PDB entry 4A6D | X-ray diffraction, 2.40 A resolution | chain A

== Chain A ==
Protein: Hydroxyindole O-methyltransferase
Organism: Homo sapiens
Notes: EC 2.1.1.4
UniProtKB: P46597 (HIOM_HUMAN); residue numbers follow UniProt; this construct covers 1-345
Sequence (353 residues; row label = number of the first residue in the row):
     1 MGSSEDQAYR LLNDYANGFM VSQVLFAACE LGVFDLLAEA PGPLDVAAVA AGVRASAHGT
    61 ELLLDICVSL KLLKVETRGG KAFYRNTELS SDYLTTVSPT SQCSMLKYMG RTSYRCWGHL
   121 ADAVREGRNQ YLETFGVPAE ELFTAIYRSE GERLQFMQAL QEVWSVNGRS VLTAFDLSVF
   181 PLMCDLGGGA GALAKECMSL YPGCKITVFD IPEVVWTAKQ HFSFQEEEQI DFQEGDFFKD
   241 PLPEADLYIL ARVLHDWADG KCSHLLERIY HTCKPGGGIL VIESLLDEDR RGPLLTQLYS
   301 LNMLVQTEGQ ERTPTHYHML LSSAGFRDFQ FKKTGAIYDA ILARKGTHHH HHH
Not modelled in the structure: 225-226, 348-353
Sequence notes: expression tag (346-353)
Metal / ion sites: Zn2+: Glu267, His271
Residues lining bound ligands: S-adenosylmethionine (SAM): Phe143, Tyr147, Phe156, Leu160, Trp164, Gly187, Gly188, Gly189, Phe209, Asp210, Ile211, Val214, Gly235, Asp236, Phe237, Phe238, Ala251, Arg252, Val253, His255, Asp256, Trp257
UniProt features mapped onto this chain:
  - active site: His255 (Proton donor/acceptor)
  - binding site (S-adenosyl-L-methionine): Tyr147, Trp164, Asp210, Gly235 to Phe237, Arg252
  - binding site (substrate): Asp256, Asn302, Gln306
  - natural variant: Asn13 (N13H: No effect on enzyme activity), Asn17 (N17K: Nearly abolishes enzyme activity), Glu61 (E61Q: Reduced enzyme activity), Lys81 (K81E: No effect on enzyme activity), Val171 (V171M: Nearly abolishes enzyme activity), Asp210 (D210G: Nearly abolishes enzyme activity), Lys219 (K219R: No effect on enzyme activity), Pro243 (P243L: Reduced enzyme activity), Ile269 (I269M: Reduced enzyme activity), Cys273 (C273S: Reduced enzyme activity), Gly278 (G278A: Reduced enzyme activity), Glu288 (E288D: No effect on enzyme activity), 3 further natural variant entries in UniProt
  - mutagenesis: Leu11 (L11F: Reduced enzyme activity), Leu31 (L31H: No effect on enzyme activity), Arg111 (R111K: No effect on enzyme activity), Tyr248 (Y248H: Nearly abolishes enzyme activity), Thr296 (T296M: Nearly abolishes enzyme activity), His318 (H318D: Reduced enzyme activity)

== Overview ==
Bound to chain A: S-adenosylmethionine. Glu267 and His271 coordinate Zn2+. Curated annotation (UniProt) lists
active-site residue His255, 7 S-adenosyl-L-methionine-binding residues, 3 substrate-binding residues and 6
mutagenesis sites.
Chain A is Hydroxyindole O-methyltransferase (Homo sapiens); the structure, Crystal structure of human
N-acetylserotonin methyltransferase (ASMT) in complex with SAM, was determined by X-ray diffraction together
with 4A6E from the same study.
